Entry 8TRR (X-ray diffraction, 2.65 A resolution); this record covers chains B and D of the 5 polymer chains in the assembly.

[Chain B]
Molecule: HLA class II histocompatibility antigen, DRB1 beta chain
Organism: Homo sapiens
UniProtKB: P01911 (DRB1_HUMAN); residues 1-190 here correspond to UniProt positions 30-219 (UniProt number = residue number + 29)
Amino-acid sequence (190 residues; each row starts with the number of its first residue):
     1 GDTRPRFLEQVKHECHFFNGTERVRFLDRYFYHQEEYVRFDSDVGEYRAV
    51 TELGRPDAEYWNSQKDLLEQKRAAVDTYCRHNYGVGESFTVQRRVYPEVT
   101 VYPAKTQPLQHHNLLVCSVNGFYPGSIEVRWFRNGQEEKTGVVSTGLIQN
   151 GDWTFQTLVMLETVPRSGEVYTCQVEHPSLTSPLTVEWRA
Not modelled in the structure: 1, 105-112
Differences from the reference sequence: variant Glu9 (Trp38 in P01911), Val11 (Pro40 in P01911), His13 (Arg42 in P01911), His33 (Asn62 in P01911), Tyr37 (Ser66 in P01911), Tyr47 (Phe76 in P01911), Leu67 (Ile96 in P01911), Lys71 (Ala100 in P01911), Gly86 (Val115 in P01911), Tyr96 (Gln125 in P01911), Glu98 (Lys127 in P01911), Ala104 (Ser133 in P01911), Asn120 (Ser149 in P01911), Arg133 (Leu162 in P01911), Thr140 (Ala169 in P01911), Val142 (Met171 in P01911), Leu180 (Val209 in P01911)
Curated features (UniProtKB/Swiss-Prot):
  - binding site (a peptide antigen): Asp57, Trp61, His81, Asn82, Arg93
  - glycosylation: Asn19 (N-linked (GlcNAc...) asparagine)
Disulfides: Cys15-Cys79, Cys117-Cys173
Covalent attachments: N-acetylglucosamine (NAG) linked to Asn19

[Chain D]
Molecule: A03 TCR alpha chain
Organism: Mus musculus
Amino-acid sequence (209 residues; each row starts with the number of its first residue; note: 15 numbers in that range are skipped by the numbering (no residue carries them; nothing is unmodelled there); a row labelled like 84A-84C holds insertion residues (84A, then the next letters in order); numbering starts at 0):
     0 MGDSVTQTEGQVTVSESKSLIINCTYSTTSI
    35 AYPNLFWYVRYPGEGLQLLLKVITAGQ
    66 KGSSR
    78 GFEATYN
84A-84C KET
    85 TSFHLQKASVQESDSAVYYCALGDTGNYKYVFGAGTRLKVIAHIQNPDPA
   135 VYQLRDSKSSDKSVCLFTDFDSQTNVSQSKDSDVYITDKCVLDMRSMDFK
   185 SNSAVAWSNKSDFACANAFNNSIIPEDTFFPSPESS
Not modelled in the structure: 205-210, 216-220
Disulfides: Cys23-Cys104, Cys149-Cys199
What the authors report for this chain:
  - contacts within the chain: Asp108-Asn111 (hydrogen bond)
  - mutagenesis - N111A: decreased binding to pHLA

[Chain B / chain D interface]
Residue-residue contacts (11):
  Asp66(B) with Lys55(D), salt bridge
  Glu69(B) with Lys55(D)
  Gln70(B) with Asn38(D), hydrogen bond; Ile57(D); Thr109(D), hydrogen bond
  Ala73(B) with Thr58(D)
  Asp76(B) with Tyr36(D)
  Thr77(B) with Tyr36(D); Thr58(D)
  His81(B) with Ala35(D); Tyr36(D)
From the paper, about this interface:
  - residue pairs: Asp66(B)-Lys55(D) (salt bridge), Gln70(B)-Thr109(D), Gln70(B)-Asn38(D) (hydrogen bond), Ala73(B)-Thr58(D), Thr77(B)-Tyr36(D), His81(B)-Ala35(D) (backbone contact)
  - interface residues, chain B: Thr77(B)
  - hot spots on chain D (mutagenesis) - I57A (10-fold): decreased binding to HLA-DR4

[Overview]
Chain B and chain D each contribute 7 residues to their interface, with 2 hydrogen bonds and 1 salt bridge.
Polar pairs include Asp66(B)-Lys55(D), Gln70(B)-Asn38(D) and Gln70(B)-Thr109(D). The authors report a salt
bridge between Asp66(B) and Lys55(D); contacts between Gln70(B) and Thr109(D), Ala73(B) and Thr58(D) and
Thr77(B) and Tyr36(D); a hydrogen bond between Gln70(B) and Asn38(D). The paper reports that N111A of chain D
reduces binding to pHLA; the interface residue Thr77(B).
Here chain B is HLA class II histocompatibility antigen, DRB1 beta chain (Homo sapiens) and chain D is A03 TCR
alpha chain (Mus musculus). Entry 8TRR (T cell recognition of citrullinated vimentin peptide presented by
HLA-DR4) was determined by X-ray diffraction, deposited together with 8TRL and 8TRQ.
